PDB entry 3ZN8 | electron microscopy, 12.00 A resolution (very low resolution: no residue pairs are listed; an interface is given only as per-side residue counts) | chains D and M of the 5 polymer chains in the assembly

== Chain D ==
Molecule: Signal recognition particle receptor ftsy
From: Escherichia coli
Notes: EC 3.6.5.4; fragment: ng, residues 201-495
UniProt: P10121 (FTSY_ECOLI); residues 201-495 here = UniProt positions 201-495
Amino-acid sequence (295 residues; each row starts with the number of its first residue):
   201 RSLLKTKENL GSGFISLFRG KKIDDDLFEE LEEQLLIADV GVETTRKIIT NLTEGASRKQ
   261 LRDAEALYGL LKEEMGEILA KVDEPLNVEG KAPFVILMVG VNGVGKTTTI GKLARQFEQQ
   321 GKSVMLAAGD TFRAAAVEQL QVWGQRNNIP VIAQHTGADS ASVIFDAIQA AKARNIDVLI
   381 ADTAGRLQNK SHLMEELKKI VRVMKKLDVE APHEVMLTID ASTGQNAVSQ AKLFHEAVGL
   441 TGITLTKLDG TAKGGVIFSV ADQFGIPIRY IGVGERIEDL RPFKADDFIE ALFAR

== Chain M ==
Molecule: Signal recognition particle 54 kDa protein
From: Sulfolobus solfataricus
Notes: EC 3.6.5.4; fragment: m, residues 327-431
UniProt: Q97ZE7 (SRP54_SULSO); numbering as in UniProt (aligned over 308-431)
Amino-acid sequence (125 residues; each row starts with the number of its first residue):
   307 LEEYDKIQKK MEDVMEGKGK LTLRDVYAQI IALRKMGPLS KVLQHIPGLG IMLPTPSEDQ
   367 LKIGEEKIRR WLAALNSMTY KELENPNIID KSRMRRIAEG SGLEVEEVRE LLEWYNNMNR
   427 LLKMV
Not modelled in the structure: 308-326
Sequence notes: expression tag (307)

== How chain D and chain M interact ==
At this resolution (12 A) residue pairs are not listed: 4 residues of chain D and 5 of chain M lie at the interface.

== Summary ==
The interface between chain D and chain M involves 4 residues on one side and 5 on the other.
Here chain D is Signal recognition particle receptor ftsy (Escherichia coli) and chain M is Signal recognition
particle 54 kDa protein (Sulfolobus solfataricus). Entry 3ZN8 (Structural Basis of Signal Sequence
Surveillance and Selection by the SRP-SR Complex) was determined by electron microscopy.
